PDB entry 2CIE | X-ray diffraction, 1.80 A resolution | chain A

[Chain A]
Protein: VNG1446H
From: Halobacterium salinarium
UniProt: Q9HPW4 (Q9HPW4_HALSA); residues 2-65 here correspond to UniProt positions 11-74 (UniProt number = residue number + 9)
Amino-acid sequence (64 residues; each row starts with the number of its first residue):
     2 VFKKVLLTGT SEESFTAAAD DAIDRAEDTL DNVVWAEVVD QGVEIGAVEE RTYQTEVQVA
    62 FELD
Metal / ion sites: Mg2+ site 1 near Glu14 (its only coordinating residue here); Mg2+ site 2 near Asp41 (its only coordinating residue here)
Residues lining bound ligands: FAD (flavin-adenine dinucleotide): Phe3, Val35, Trp36, Ala37, Glu38, Gly43, Val44, Glu45, Ala48, Gln55

[Overview]
Chain A binds flavin-adenine dinucleotide.
Chain A is VNG1446H (Halobacterium salinarium); the structure, Complexes of Dodecin with Flavin and
Flavin-like Ligands, was determined by X-ray diffraction together with 2CIF and 2CJC from the same study.
